PDB entry 6GNV | X-ray diffraction, 2.20 A resolution | chain A

== Chain A ==
Protein: Glycylpeptide N-tetradecanoyltransferase
From: Leishmania major
Notes: EC 2.3.1.97
UniProt: Q4Q5S8 (Q4Q5S8_LEIMA); numbering as in UniProt (aligned over 11-421)
Sequence (411 residues; numbered 11 to 421; the number before each row is that of its first residue):
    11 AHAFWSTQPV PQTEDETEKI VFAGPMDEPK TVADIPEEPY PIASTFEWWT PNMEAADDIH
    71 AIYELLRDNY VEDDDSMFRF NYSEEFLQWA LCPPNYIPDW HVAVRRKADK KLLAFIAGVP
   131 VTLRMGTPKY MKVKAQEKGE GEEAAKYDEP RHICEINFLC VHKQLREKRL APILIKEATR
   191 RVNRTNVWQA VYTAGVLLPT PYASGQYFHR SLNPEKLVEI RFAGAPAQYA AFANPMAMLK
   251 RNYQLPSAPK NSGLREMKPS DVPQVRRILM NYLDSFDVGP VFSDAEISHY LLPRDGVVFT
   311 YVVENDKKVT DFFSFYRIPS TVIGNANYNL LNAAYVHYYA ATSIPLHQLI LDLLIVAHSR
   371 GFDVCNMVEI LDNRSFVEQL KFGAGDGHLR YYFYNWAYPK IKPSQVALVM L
Construct notes: conflict Ala233 (Ser in Q4Q5S8), Ala235 (Ile in Q4Q5S8), Ala240 (Gln in Q4Q5S8), Ala241 (Lys in Q4Q5S8), Ala243 (Gln in Q4Q5S8), Ala336 (Ser in Q4Q5S8)
Ligand contacts:
  - F5E (N-[2-methyl-5-(2-methylpropyl)indazol-4-yl]-4-[4-(1-methylpiperidin-4-yl)butyl]benzenesulfonamide): Tyr80, Val81, Glu82, Asp83, Phe88, Arg89, Phe90, Asn167, Thr203, Gly205, Tyr217, His219, Leu227, Arg231, Ser330, Leu341, Tyr345, Val374, Asn376, Gly395, Asp396, Gly397, Leu399, Met420, Leu421
  - tetradecanoyl-coa (MYA): Ala11, His12, Ala13, Phe14, Trp15, Asn79, Tyr80, Val81, Ile166, Asn167, Phe168, Leu169, Cys170, Val171, Leu175, Arg176, Glu177, Lys178, Arg179, Leu180, Ala181, Pro182, Ile185, Thr189, Val192, Asn193, Val197, Trp198, Gln199, Ala200, Tyr202, Thr203, Ala204, Val206, Leu208, Tyr404
Reported in the primary citation:
  - binding site for F5E: Ser330
  - specificity-determining residues: Gly234 (proposed by the authors, not directly observed)

== Summary ==
Chain A binds tetradecanoyl-coa and compound F5E. From the paper: a binding site for F5E at Ser330; the
specificity determinant Gly234.
Chain A is Glycylpeptide N-tetradecanoyltransferase (Leishmania major); the structure, Crystal Structure of
Leishmania major N-Myristoyltransferase (NMT) With Bound Myristoyl-CoA and a isopropyl methyl indole aryl ...,
was determined by X-ray diffraction, deposited together with 6GNH, 6GNS, 6GNT and 6GNU.
